Entry 8T6I (X-ray diffraction, 2.55 A resolution); this record covers chains L and H of the 3 polymer chains in the assembly.

Chain L:
Molecule: Fab light chain
From: Homo sapiens
Notes: antibody fragment or engineered binder
Amino-acid sequence (213 residues; each row starts with the number of its first residue; note: 20 numbers in that range are skipped by the numbering (no residue carries them; nothing is unmodelled there); numbering starts at 0):
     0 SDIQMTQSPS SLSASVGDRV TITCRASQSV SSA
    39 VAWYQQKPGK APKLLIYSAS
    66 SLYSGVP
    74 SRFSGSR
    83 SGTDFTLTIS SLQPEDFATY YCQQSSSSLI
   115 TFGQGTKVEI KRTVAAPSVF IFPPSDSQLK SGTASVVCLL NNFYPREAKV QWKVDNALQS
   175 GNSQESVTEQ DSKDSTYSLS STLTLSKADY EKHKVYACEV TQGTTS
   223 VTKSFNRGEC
Unresolved in the structure: 0-3, 232
Disulfides: Cys23-Cys104, Cys152-Cys212

Chain H:
Molecule: Fab heavy chain
From: Homo sapiens
Notes: antibody fragment or engineered binder
Amino-acid sequence (239 residues; each row starts with the number of its first residue; note: 9 numbers in that range are skipped by the numbering (no residue carries them; nothing is unmodelled there); numbers below 1 keep their minus sign (Glu-2 is residue -2)):
    -2 EISEVQLVES GG
    11 GLVQPGGSLR LSCAASGFNF SYYSIH
    41 WVRQAPGKGL EWVAYISSSS SYTS
    67 YADSVK
    74 GRFTISADTS KNTAYLQMNS LRAEDTAVYY CARGYQYWQY HASWYWNGGL
   125 DYWGQGTLVT VSSASTKGPS VFPLAPSSKS TSGGTAALGC LVKDYFPEPV TVSWNSGALT
   185 SGVHTFPAVL QSSGLYSLSS VVTVPSSSLG TQTYICNVNH KPSNTKVDKK VEPKSCDKTH
   245 T
Unresolved in the structure: -2 to 0, 152-157, 240-245
Disulfides: Cys23-Cys104, Cys164-Cys220

How chain L and chain H interact:
Contacting residue pairs (81):
  Ser30(L) with Trp117(H)
  Ser31(L) with Ser116(H)
  Ala32(L) with Ser116(H), hydrogen bond (backbone-backbone); Trp117(H); Tyr118(H); Trp119(H); Asn120(H), hydrogen bond (backbone-side chain)
  Val39(L) with Asn120(H)
  Ala40(L) with Asn120(H)
  Tyr42(L) with Gly122(H); Leu123(H), hydrogen bond (side chain-backbone); Trp127(H), hydrophobic
  Gln44(L) with Gln44(H), hydrogen bond; Leu50(H); Tyr103(H), hydrogen bond
  Lys48(L) with Tyr103(H), hydrogen bond (backbone-side chain)
  Ala49(L) with Tyr103(H), hydrophobic; Gly128(H)
  Pro50(L) with Trp127(H)
  Lys51(L) with Trp127(H)
  Leu52(L) with Leu123(H); Asp125(H)
  Tyr55(L) with Asn120(H)
  Ser56(L) with Tyr118(H); Trp119(H); Asn120(H), hydrogen bond (side chain-backbone)
  Tyr68(L) with Asp125(H); Tyr126(H)
  Arg80(L) with Trp117(H), hydrogen bond (side chain-backbone); Tyr118(H)
  Tyr103(L) with Gln44(H); Lys48(H); Gly49(H); Leu50(H), hydrophobic
  Gln105(L) with Asn120(H), hydrogen bond (backbone-side chain); Gly122(H)
  Ser107(L) with Trp111(H); Ala115(H)
  Ser109(L) with Gln112(H)
  Ser110(L) with Trp52(H); Ser64(H), hydrogen bond (backbone-side chain); Trp111(H); Gln112(H)
  Leu111(L) with Trp52(H), hydrophobic; Tyr67(H)
  Ile112(L) with His36(H); Trp52(H); Trp111(H), hydrophobic
  Phe116(L) with Val42(H), hydrophobic; Leu50(H), hydrophobic; Trp52(H), hydrophobic; Trp127(H), hydrophobic
  Phe134(L) with Ala161(H), hydrophobic
  Phe136(L) with Leu148(H), hydrophobic; Ala149(H); Ala161(H)
  Ser139(L) with Phe146(H); Pro147(H)
  Gln142(L) with Phe146(H)
  Ser149(L) with Leu165(H)
  Val151(L) with Leu148(H), hydrophobic
  Leu153(L) with Phe190(H), hydrophobic; Val205(H), hydrophobic
  Asn155(L) with His188(H), hydrogen bond; Thr207(H)
  Asn156(L) with His188(H), hydrogen bond
  Gln178(L) with Val193(H); Leu194(H), hydrogen bond (side chain-backbone)
  Glu179(L) with Val193(H)
  Ser180(L) with Phe190(H); Pro191(H), hydrogen bond (side chain-backbone); Val193(H)
  Val181(L) with Pro191(H)
  Thr182(L) with His188(H); Thr189(H); Phe190(H)
  Ser192(L) with His188(H), hydrogen bond; Phe190(H)
  Leu193(L) with Phe190(H)
  Ser194(L) with Phe190(H); Ser203(H), hydrogen bond
Other interface residues (no listed pair), chain L (45 interface residues in all): Gly47, Gln106, Ser141, Thr147
Other interface residues (no listed pair), chain H (46 interface residues in all): Ala68, Gly121, Thr159, Leu162, Lys167, Gln195, Lys233

Overview:
Chain L and chain H form an interface of 45 and 46 residues respectively; the contacts include 16 hydrogen
bonds. Polar contacts include Ala32(L)-Asn120(H), Tyr42(L)-Leu123(H) and Gln44(L)-Gln44(H).
Here chain L is Fab light chain and chain H is Fab heavy chain, both from Homo sapiens. Entry 8T6I (Structure
of VHH-Fab complex with engineered Crystal Kappa region) was determined by X-ray diffraction together with
8T58, 8T7F, 8T7G, 8T7I, 8T8I, 8T9Y and 3 further entries from the same study.
